PDB entry 2AMF | X-ray diffraction, 2.20 A resolution | chains A and B of the 5 polymer chains in the assembly

Chain A (and B):
Molecule: 1-Pyrroline-5-Carboxylate reductase
From: Streptococcus pyogenes
Notes: EC 1.2.1.5; chain B of this document is another copy of the same molecule, construct and numbering; everything in this record applies to it too
Amino-acid sequence (259 residues; each row starts with the number of its first residue; numbers below 1 keep their minus sign (Ser-2 is residue -2)):
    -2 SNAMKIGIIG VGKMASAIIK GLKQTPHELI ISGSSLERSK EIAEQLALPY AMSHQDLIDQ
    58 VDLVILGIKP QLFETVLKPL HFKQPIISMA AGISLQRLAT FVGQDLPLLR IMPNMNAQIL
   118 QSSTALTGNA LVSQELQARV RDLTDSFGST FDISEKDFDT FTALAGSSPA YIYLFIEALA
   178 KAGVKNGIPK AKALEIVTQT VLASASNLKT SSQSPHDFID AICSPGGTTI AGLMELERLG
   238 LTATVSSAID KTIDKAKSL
Not modelled in the structure: -2 to -1
Sequence notes: cloning artifact (-2 to 0)
Ion coordination: Na+: Gly89, Ala253, Lys254, Leu256
Small-molecule neighbours:
  - proline (PRO), molecule 1: Met11, Met86, Met109, Pro110, Asn111, Met112, Gly163
  - proline (PRO), molecule 2: Ala88, Met109, Thr159, Gly163, Ser164
  - proline (PRO), molecule 3: Ala218, Ile219, Ser221
  - proline (PRO), molecule 4: Ile219, Ser221, Gly224, Thr225, Thr226
Reported in the primary citation:
  - binding site for proline: Ile219, Ser221, Thr225, Thr226
  - catalytic residues: Ser221, Thr226 (proposed by the authors, not directly observed)

Interface between chain A and chain B:
Pairs across the interface (13):
  Lys178(A) - Ile227(B)
  Lys178(A) - Leu230(B)
  Lys178(A) - Met231(B)
  Val181(A) - Cys220(B)
  Val181(A) - Pro222(B)
  Val181(A) - Gly223(B)  hydrogen bond (backbone-backbone)
  Lys182(A) - Gly223(B)
  Lys182(A) - Ile227(B)
  Lys182(A) - Met231(B)
  Gly184(A) - Pro222(B)
  Gly184(A) - Gly223(B)
  Pro186(A) - Pro222(B)  hydrophobic
  Lys187(A) - Asp217(B)  salt bridge
Also at the interface, not in a pair above, chain A (8 interface residues in all): Glu174, Ile185
Also at the interface, not in a pair above, chain B (10 interface residues in all): His213, Ile216, Ser221

Overview:
Chain A and chain B form an interface of 8 and 10 residues respectively; the contacts include 1 hydrogen bond
and 1 salt bridge. Polar contacts include Lys187(A)-Asp217(B) and Val181(A)-Gly223(B). Chain A binds 4 copies
of proline. From the paper: catalytic residues Ser221(A) and Thr226(A); a binding site for proline at
Ile219(A), Ser221(A) and Thr225(A) among others.
Both chains are 1-Pyrroline-5-Carboxylate reductase (Streptococcus pyogenes). Entry 2AMF (Crystal structure of
1-Pyrroline-5-Carboxylate Reductase from Human Pathogen Streptococcus Pyogenes) was determined by X-ray
diffraction, deposited together with 2AHR and 2AG8.
